Entry 5VHI (electron microscopy, 6.80 A resolution (low resolution: residue-level contacts below are approximate; hydrogen-bond / salt-bridge calls are withheld)); this record covers chains C and D of the 19 polymer chains in the assembly.

Chain C:
Protein: 26S proteasome regulatory subunit 8
From: Homo sapiens
UniProt: P62195 (PRS8_HUMAN); residues 11-395 here = UniProt positions 11-395
Amino-acid sequence (385 residues; numbered 11 to 395; the number before each row is that of its first residue):
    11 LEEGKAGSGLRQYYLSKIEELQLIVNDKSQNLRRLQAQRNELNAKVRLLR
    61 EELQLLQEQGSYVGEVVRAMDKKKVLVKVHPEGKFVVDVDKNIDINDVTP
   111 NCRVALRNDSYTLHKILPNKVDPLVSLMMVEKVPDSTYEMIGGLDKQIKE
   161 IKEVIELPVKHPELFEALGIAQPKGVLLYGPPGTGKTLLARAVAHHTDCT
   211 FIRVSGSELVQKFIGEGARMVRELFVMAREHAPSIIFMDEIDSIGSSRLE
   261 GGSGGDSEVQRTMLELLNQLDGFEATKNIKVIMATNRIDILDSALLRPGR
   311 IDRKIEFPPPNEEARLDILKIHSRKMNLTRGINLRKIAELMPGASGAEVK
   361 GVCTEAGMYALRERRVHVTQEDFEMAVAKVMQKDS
Not modelled in the structure: 129-153, 219-227, 395
Curated features (UniProtKB/Swiss-Prot):
  - binding site (ATP): Gly190 to Thr197
  - modified residue: Ser120 (Phosphoserine), Lys222 (N6-acetyllysine)
  - natural variant: Arg60 (R60Q: In a colorectal cancer sample)

Chain D:
Protein: 26S proteasome regulatory subunit 6B
From: Homo sapiens
UniProt: P43686 (PRS6B_HUMAN); residues 39-406 here = UniProt positions 39-406
Amino-acid sequence (368 residues; row label = number of the first residue in the row):
    39 DLYSRYKKLQQELEFLEVQEEYIKDEQKNLKKEFLHAQEEVKRIQSIPLV
    89 IGQFLEAVDQNTAIVGSTTGSNYYVRILSTIDRELLKPNASVALHKHSNA
   139 LVDVLPPEADSSIMMLTSDQKPDVMYADIGGMDIQKQEVREAVELPLTHF
   189 ELYKQIGIDPPRGVLMYGPPGCGKTMLAKAVAHHTTAAFIRVVGSEFVQK
   239 YLGEGPRMVRDVFRLAKENAPAIIFIDEIDAIATKRFDAQTGADREVQRI
   289 LLELLNQMDGFDQNVNVKVIMATNRADTLDPALLRPGRLDRKIEFPLPDR
   339 RQKRLIFSTITSKMNLSEEVDLEDYVARPDKISGADINSICQESGMLAVR
   389 ENRYIVLAKDFEKAYKTV
Not modelled in the structure: 146-170
Curated features (UniProtKB/Swiss-Prot):
  - binding site (ATP): Gly206 to Thr213
  - modified residue (N6-acetyllysine): Lys397, Lys401

Interface between chain C and chain D:
Contacting residue pairs (101; chain C residue first):
  Gln22(C) - Arg43(D)
  Leu25(C) - Tyr44(D)
  Leu25(C) - Leu47(D)
  Ile28(C) - Leu51(D)
  Glu29(C) - Leu47(D)
  Gln32(C) - Leu51(D)
  Gln32(C) - Leu54(D)
  Val35(C) - Leu54(D)
  Val35(C) - Glu58(D)
  Leu42(C) - Ile61(D)
  Gln46(C) - Ile61(D)
  Gln46(C) - Glu64(D)
  Gln46(C) - Gln65(D)
  Gln46(C) - Leu68(D)
  Leu52(C) - Phe72(D)
  Lys55(C) - Ser117(D)
  Leu59(C) - Leu116(D)
  Leu63(C) - Ile82(D)
  Leu66(C) - His135(D)
  Leu66(C) - Ser136(D)
  Leu66(C) - Ala138(D)
  Gln69(C) - Lys134(D)
  Gln69(C) - His135(D)
  Gln69(C) - Asn137(D)
  Gly70(C) - Val113(D)
  Gly70(C) - Asn137(D)
  Ser71(C) - Tyr111(D)
  Ser71(C) - Tyr112(D)
  Tyr72(C) - Asn110(D)
  Tyr72(C) - Tyr111(D)
  Tyr72(C) - Tyr112(D)
  Val73(C) - Asn110(D)
  Lys125(C) - Val96(D)
  Lys125(C) - Asp97(D)
  Lys125(C) - Tyr112(D)
  Leu127(C) - Val96(D)
  Pro128(C) - Val96(D)
  Gly216(C) - Arg283(D)
  Gly216(C) - Arg287(D)
  Ser217(C) - Arg287(D)
  Glu218(C) - Arg287(D)
  Glu250(C) - Pro319(D)
  Asp252(C) - Pro319(D)
  Ser253(C) - Leu317(D)
  Ser253(C) - Asp318(D)
  Ser253(C) - Pro319(D)
  Ile254(C) - Thr316(D)
  Ile254(C) - Leu317(D)
  Ile254(C) - Asp318(D)
  Ile254(C) - Leu322(D)
  Ile254(C) - Arg323(D)
  Gly255(C) - Thr316(D)
  Gly255(C) - Leu317(D)
  Gly255(C) - Asp318(D)
  Gly255(C) - Leu322(D)
  Ser256(C) - Ala271(D)
  Ser256(C) - Thr316(D)
  Ser256(C) - Leu317(D)
  Ser256(C) - Asp318(D)
  Ser257(C) - Asp268(D)
  Ser257(C) - Thr272(D)
  Ser257(C) - Asp315(D)
  Ser257(C) - Thr316(D)
  Ser257(C) - Leu317(D)
  Arg258(C) - Asp268(D)
  Arg258(C) - Thr272(D)
  Leu259(C) - Arg313(D)
  Leu259(C) - Asp315(D)
  Gly262(C) - Thr272(D)
  Asp266(C) - Lys273(D)
  Glu268(C) - Arg274(D)
  Val269(C) - Phe275(D)
  Thr272(C) - Phe275(D)
  Arg297(C) - Leu317(D)
  Asp299(C) - Leu317(D)
  Ala357(C) - Pro324(D)
  Glu365(C) - Asp197(D)
  Glu365(C) - Arg200(D)
  Glu365(C) - Gly325(D)
  Glu365(C) - Asp328(D)
  Met368(C) - Asp197(D)
  Met368(C) - Asp300(D)
  Tyr369(C) - Gly195(D)
  Tyr369(C) - Ile196(D)
  Tyr369(C) - Asp197(D)
  Leu371(C) - Gln301(D)
  Leu371(C) - Asn302(D)
  Arg372(C) - Phe188(D)
  Arg372(C) - Tyr191(D)
  Arg372(C) - Lys192(D)
  Arg372(C) - Asp197(D)
  Arg372(C) - Gln301(D)
  Glu373(C) - Lys192(D)
  Arg374(C) - Lys192(D)
  Met385(C) - Ile196(D)
  Lys389(C) - Ile196(D)
  Lys389(C) - Arg329(D)
  Lys393(C) - Leu327(D)
  Lys393(C) - Asp328(D)
  Lys393(C) - Arg329(D)
  Lys393(C) - Lys330(D)
Also at the interface, not in a pair above, chain C (65 interface residues in all): Ser18, Arg21, Asn36, Ser39, Arg43, Asn50, Asn53, Arg57, Arg60, Ala115, Ser215, Ala228, Val231, Gly361
Also at the interface, not in a pair above, chain D (70 interface residues in all): Leu40, Tyr41, Gln48, Lys62, Ala75, Glu78, Ile102, Ile194, Pro198, Ile267, Asp276, Gln278, Asp297

Summary:
The interface between chain C and chain D involves 65 residues on one side and 70 on the other. UniProt lists
8 ATP-binding residues on chain C; 8 ATP-binding residues on chain D.
Here chain C is 26S proteasome regulatory subunit 8 and chain D is 26S proteasome regulatory subunit 6B, both
from Homo sapiens. Entry 5VHI (Conformational Landscape of the p28-Bound Human Proteasome Regulatory Particle)
was determined by electron microscopy, deposited together with 5VGZ, 5VHF, 5VHH, 5VHJ, 5VHM, 5VHN and 5
further entries.
